9CZA - chains A and B of the 4 polymer chains in the assembly; structure by X-ray diffraction, 2.49 A resolution.

# Chain A
Molecule: Integrin alpha-V heavy chain
From: Homo sapiens
UniProt: P06756 (ITAV_HUMAN); residues 1-595 here correspond to UniProt positions 31-625 (UniProt number = residue number + 30)
Amino-acid sequence (605 residues; each row starts with the number of its first residue):
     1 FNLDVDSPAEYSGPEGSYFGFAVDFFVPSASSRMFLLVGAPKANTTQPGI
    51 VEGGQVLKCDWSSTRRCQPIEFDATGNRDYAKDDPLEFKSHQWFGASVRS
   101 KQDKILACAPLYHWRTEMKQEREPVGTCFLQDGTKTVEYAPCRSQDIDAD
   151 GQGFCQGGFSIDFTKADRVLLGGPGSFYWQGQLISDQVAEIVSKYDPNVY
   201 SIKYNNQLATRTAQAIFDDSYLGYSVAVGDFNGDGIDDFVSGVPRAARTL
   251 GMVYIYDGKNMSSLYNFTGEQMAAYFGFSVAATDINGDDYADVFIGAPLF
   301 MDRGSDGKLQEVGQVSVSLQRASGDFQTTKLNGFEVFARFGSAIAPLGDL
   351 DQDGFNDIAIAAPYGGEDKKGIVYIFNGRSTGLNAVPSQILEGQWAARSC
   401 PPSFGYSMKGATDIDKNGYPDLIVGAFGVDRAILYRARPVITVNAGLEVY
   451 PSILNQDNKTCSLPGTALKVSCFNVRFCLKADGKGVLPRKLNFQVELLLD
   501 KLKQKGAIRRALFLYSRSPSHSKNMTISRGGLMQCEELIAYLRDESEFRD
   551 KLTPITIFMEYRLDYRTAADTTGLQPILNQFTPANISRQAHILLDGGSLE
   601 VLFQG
Not modelled in the structure: 596-605
Sequence notes: conflict C400 (Met430 in P06756); expression tag (596-605)
Disulfides: C59-C67, C108-C128, C142-C155, C461-C472, C478-C535
Covalent attachments: N-acetylglucosamine (NAG) linked to N44, N260; glycan linked to N266
Ion coordination: Ca2+ site 1: D230, N232, D234, I236, D238; Ca2+ site 2: D284, N286, D288, Y290, D292; Ca2+ site 3: D349, D351, D353, F355, D357; Ca2+ site 4: D413, D415, N417, Y419, D421
Residues lining bound ligands: A1A6B ((2S)-(2-cyclopropylphenyl){(3R)-3-[4-(5,6,7,8-tetrahydro-1,8-naphthyridin-2-yl)butoxy]pyrrolidin-1-yl}acetic acid): D150, F177, Y178, Q180, T212, A213, A215, D218

# Chain B
Molecule: Integrin beta-6
From: Homo sapiens
UniProt: P18564 (ITB6_HUMAN); residues 5-474 here correspond to UniProt positions 22-491 (UniProt number = residue number + 17)
Amino-acid sequence (481 residues; each row starts with the number of its first residue):
     5 GCALGGAETCEDCLLIGPQCAWCAQENFTHPSGVGERCDTPANLLAKGCQ
    55 LNFIENPVSQVEILKNKPLSVGRQKNSSDIVQIAPQSLILKLRPGGAQTL
   105 QVHVRQTEDYPVDLYYLMDLSASMDDDLNTIKELGSRLSKEMSKLTSNFR
   155 LGFGSFVEKPVSPFVKTTPEEIANPCSSIPYFCLPTFGFKHILPLTNDAE
   205 RFNEIVKNQKISANIDTPEGGFDAIMQAAVCKEKIGWRNDSLHLLVFVSD
   255 ADSHFGMDSKLAGIVCPNDGLCHLDSKNEYSMSTVLEYPTIGQLIDKLVQ
   305 NNVLLIFAVTQEQVHLYENYAKLIPGATVGLLQKDSGNILQLIISAYEEL
   355 RSEVELEVLGDTEGLNLSFTAICNNGTLFQHQKKCSHMKVGDTASFSVTV
   405 NIPHCERRSRHIIIKPVGLGDALELLVSPECNCDCQKEVEVNSSKCHHGN
   455 GSFQCGVCACHPGHMGPRCESGHSLEVLFQG
Not modelled in the structure: 32-38, 478-485
Sequence notes: conflict C270 (Ile287 in P18564); expression tag (475-485)
Disulfides: C6-C24, C14-C437, C17-C42, C27-C53, C180-C187, C235-C276, C377-C389, C409-C435, C439-C459, C450-C462, C464-C473
Covalent attachments: N-acetylglucosamine (NAG) linked to N243
Ion coordination: Mg2+: S125, E223 (together with A1A6B); Ca2+ site 1: S127, D130, D131, K338; Ca2+ site 2: E162, N218, D220, P222, E223
Residues lining bound ligands:
  - A1A6B ((2S)-(2-cyclopropylphenyl){(3R)-3-[4-(5,6,7,8-tetrahydro-1,8-naphthyridin-2-yl)butoxy]pyrrolidin-1-yl}acetic acid): S125, A126, S127, P179, I183, S216, A217, N218, I219, D220, T221, E223
  - N-acetylglucosamine (NAG; 2-acetamido-2-deoxy-beta-D-glucopyranose): N80, S82, D83
UniProt features mapped onto this chain:
  - binding site (Mg(2+)): D123, S125, S127, E223
  - binding site (Ca(2+)): S127, D130, D131, E162, N218, D220, P222, E223, D254, K338
  - glycosylation (N-linked (GlcNAc...) asparagine): N31, N80, N243, N370, N379, N446, N454

# Chain A / chain B interface
Inter-chain disulfides: C400(A)-C270(B)
Contacting residue pairs (93):
  Y18(A) with V269(B), hydrophobic; C270(B)
  F21(A) with K264(B); V269(B), hydrophobic
  W93(A) with G267(B)
  L111(A) with L265(B); A266(B); G267(B)
  H113(A) with S166(B), hydrogen bond
  E121(A) with K170(B), salt bridge; T172(B)
  R122(A) with T171(B); T172(B); P173(B)
  P124(A) with S166(B); P167(B), hydrophobic
  D148(A) with K170(B), salt bridge
  A149(A) with I219(B), hydrophobic
  F154(A) with P167(B); K170(B); I219(B), hydrophobic
  Q156(A) with P167(B); L265(B), hydrogen bond (side chain-backbone)
  F159(A) with K264(B); L265(B), hydrophobic
  P174(A) with L265(B), hydrophobic
  Y178(A) with I219(B)
  W179(A) with P167(B); I219(B), hydrophobic; D220(B); L265(B)
  D219(A) with T221(B); P222(B)
  Y221(A) with F168(B); H258(B); D262(B); L265(B)
  Y224(A) with M261(B), hydrogen bond (side chain-backbone); K264(B)
  R245(A) with P222(B); D256(B), salt bridge; S257(B), hydrogen bond (side chain-backbone); H258(B); F259(B); D262(B), salt bridge
  R248(A) with E316(B); Q317(B), hydrogen bond; L320(B)
  T249(A) with F259(B); L320(B); Y324(B)
  M272(A) with L320(B), hydrophobic; N323(B); Y324(B), hydrophobic
  A273(A) with F259(B), hydrophobic; I295(B), hydrophobic
  Y275(A) with F259(B), hydrophobic; M261(B), hydrogen bond (side chain-backbone); D262(B), hydrogen bond
  F278(A) with M261(B), hydrophobic
  L299(A) with M261(B), hydrophobic; T294(B)
  M301(A) with I295(B), hydrophobic; G296(B); I299(B), hydrophobic; L327(B), hydrophobic
  S305(A) with G368(B); L369(B), hydrogen bond (side chain-backbone); N370(B), hydrogen bond
  D306(A) with T366(B); E367(B); L369(B)
  K308(A) with V362(B)
  Q310(A) with E367(B)
  E311(A) with T294(B), hydrogen bond; G296(B)
  F337(A) with G296(B); Q297(B)
  R339(A) with M261(B); P271(B); E291(B), salt bridge; T294(B); Q297(B)
  Y364(A) with P271(B)
  C400(A) with C270(B), disulfide
  P401(A) with P271(B)
  Y406(A) with K264(B), hydrogen bond; V269(B)
  F427(A) with V269(B)
  G506(A) with G470(B), hydrogen bond (backbone-backbone)
  A507(A) with M469(B)
  I508(A) with G470(B)
  R509(A) with M469(B)
Interface residues without a listed pair, chain A (50 interface residues in all): K42, Q120, P244, P298, L309, P519
Interface residues without a listed pair, chain B (50 interface residues in all): G260, D300, L363, L371, S475, H477

# Summary
The chain A/chain B interface involves 50 residues from each chain; the contacts include 1 disulfide bond, 12
hydrogen bonds and 5 salt bridges. Polar pairs include E121(A)-K170(B), D148(A)-K170(B) and R245(A)-D256(B).
Compound A1A6B is bound between chain A and chain B.
Chain A is Integrin alpha-V heavy chain and chain B is Integrin beta-6, both from Homo sapiens; the structure,
Crystal structure of integrin avb6 headpiece in complex with compound 18, was determined by X-ray diffraction
together with 9CZ7, 9CZD and 9CZF from the same study.
